Entry 8CT8 (X-ray diffraction, 2.50 A resolution); this record covers chains A and C.

# Chain A
Protein: Unextended protein
Source organism: Drosophila melanogaster
Reference sequence: A0A0B7P9G0 (UEX_DROME); numbering as in UniProt (aligned over 362-515)
Chain sequence (161 residues; each row starts with the number of its first residue):
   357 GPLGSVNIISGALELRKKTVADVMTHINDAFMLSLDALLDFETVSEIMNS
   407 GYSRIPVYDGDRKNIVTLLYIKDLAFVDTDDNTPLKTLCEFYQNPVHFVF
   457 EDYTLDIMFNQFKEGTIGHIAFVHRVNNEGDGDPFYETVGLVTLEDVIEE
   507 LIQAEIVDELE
Not modelled in the structure: 357, 513-517
Differences from the reference sequence: expression tag (357-361, 516-517)
What the authors report for this chain:
  - self-association interface (contacts with another copy of this molecule): F397, M404, K428, F465, L500, I504
  - binding site for iodide ion: R372, K373, Y426, K428

# Chain C
Protein: PRL-1 phosphatase
Source organism: Drosophila melanogaster
Notes: EC 3.1.3.48
Reference sequence: O61722 (PRL1_DROME); residue numbers follow UniProt; this construct covers 14-165
Chain sequence (161 residues; row label = number of the first residue in the row):
    13 MPALIEYKGMKFLITDRPSDITINHYIMELKKNNVNTVVRVCEPSYNTDE
    63 LETQGITVKDLAFEDGTFPPQQVVDEWFEVLKDKYQQNPEAAVAVHCVAG
   113 LGRAPVLVALALIELGLKYEAAVEMIRDKRRGAINAKQLSFLEKYKPKAR
   163 LKHLEHHHHHH
Not modelled in the structure: 166-173
Differences from the reference sequence: initiating methionine (13); engineered mutation A104 (Cys in O61722); expression tag (166-173)
Curated features (UniProtKB/Swiss-Prot):
  - active site: C109 (Phosphocysteine intermediate)
  - mutagenesis: G144 (G144E: Fails to rescue the loss of terminal arborization in mechanosensory neurons in null flies)
What the authors report for this chain:
  - binding site for iodide ion: R139, R143
  - catalytic residues: C109, R115
  - mutagenesis - C109D: abolished catalytic activity on DiFMUP
  - mutagenesis - R143E: unchanged catalytic activity on DiFMUP
  - mutagenesis - C109D: unchanged binding to Unextended protein (chain A)

# Interface between chain A and chain C
Contacting residue pairs - 37 pairs, chain A then chain C:
  L391(A) with I33(C), hydrophobic
  T423(A) with I33(C)
  K442(A) with I33(C)
  C445(A) with I33(C)
  E446(A) with I33(C)
  Q449(A) with D32(C); I33(C); T34(C); I35(C), hydrogen bond (side chain-backbone); N36(C), hydrogen bond (side chain-backbone); H37(C), hydrogen bond (backbone-side chain)
  N450(A) with T34(C)
  P451(A) with H37(C)
  F454(A) with M13(C), hydrophobic
  F456(A) with R143(C)
  D458(A) with R143(C), salt bridge
  H480(A) with M13(C)
  V482(A) with R143(C); G144(C)
  N484(A) with N147(C)
  G488(A) with D77(C); G78(C); N147(C), hydrogen bond (backbone-side chain)
  D489(A) with D77(C), hydrogen bond (backbone-side chain); G78(C), hydrogen bond (side chain-backbone); C109(C); G114(C); R115(C), salt bridge; Q150(C), hydrogen bond
  P490(A) with L113(C); G114(C); G144(C)
  F491(A) with L113(C)
  Y492(A) with M13(C), hydrogen bond; A111(C); L113(C); R142(C)
Other interface residues (no listed pair), chain A (20 interface residues in all): V422
Other interface residues (no listed pair), chain C (20 interface residues in all): I146
The authors on this interface:
  - pairs named by the authors: F456(A)-R143(C), D458(A)-R143(C), D489(A)-R115(C), C109(C)-D489(A)

# Overview
The chain A/chain C interface involves 20 residues from each chain; the contacts include 8 hydrogen bonds and
2 salt bridges. Polar contacts include D458(A)-R143(C), D489(A)-R115(C) and Q449(A)-I35(C). The authors report
contacts between F456(A) and R143(C), D458(A) and R143(C) and D489(A) and R115(C) among others. From the
paper: catalytic residues C109(C) and R115(C); C109D of chain C abolishes catalytic activity on DiFMUP.
Chain A is Unextended protein and chain C is PRL-1 phosphatase, both from Drosophila melanogaster; the
structure, Crystal structure of Drosophila melanogaster PRL/CBS-pair domain complex, was determined by X-ray
diffraction.
